7FK7 - chains A and B; structure by X-ray diffraction, 1.72 A resolution.

[Chain A]
Protein: Pre-mRNA-splicing factor 8
Organism: Saccharomyces cerevisiae S288C
UniProtKB: P33334 (PRP8_YEAST); numbering as in UniProt (aligned over 1836-2090)
Sequence (258 residues; numbered 1833 to 2090; the number before each row is that of its first residue):
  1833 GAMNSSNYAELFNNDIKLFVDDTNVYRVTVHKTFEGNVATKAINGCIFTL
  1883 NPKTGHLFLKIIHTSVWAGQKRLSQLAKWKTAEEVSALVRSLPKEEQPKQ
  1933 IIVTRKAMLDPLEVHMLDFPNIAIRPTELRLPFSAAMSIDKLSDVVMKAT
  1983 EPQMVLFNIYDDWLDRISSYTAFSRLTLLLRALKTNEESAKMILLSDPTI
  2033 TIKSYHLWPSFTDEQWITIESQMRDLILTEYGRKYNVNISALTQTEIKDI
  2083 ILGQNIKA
Unresolved in the structure: 2070-2090
Differences from the reference sequence: expression tag (1833-1835)
Swiss-Prot annotation at these positions:
  - mutagenesis: Asp1853 (D1853A: Alters protein folding. Severely impaired growth. Strongly reduced growth at 35 degrees Celsius; when associated with A-1854; D1853N: Reduced growth at 30 degrees Celsius ...), Asp1854 (D1854A: Reduced growth at 30 degrees Celsius. Strongly reduced growth at 16 degrees Celsius. Strongly reduced growth at 35 degrees Celsius; when associated with A-1853 ...), Thr1855 (T1855A: Reduced growth at 30 degrees Celsius. Strongly reduced growth at 16 degrees Celsius), Thr1936 (T1936A: Reduced growth at 30 degrees Celsius. Strongly reduced growth at 16 degrees Celsius), Arg1937 (R1937K: Severely impaired growth. Reduced growth at 30 degrees Celsius. Strongly reduced growth at 16 degrees Celsius)

[Chain B]
Protein: A1 cistron-splicing factor AAR2
Organism: Saccharomyces cerevisiae S288C
UniProtKB: P32357 (AAR2_YEAST); aligned to UniProt positions 1-317 over residues 1-317
Sequence (308 residues; each row starts with the number of its first residue; note: 13 numbers in that range are skipped by the numbering (no residue carries them; nothing is unmodelled there); numbers below 1 keep their minus sign (Gly-3 is residue -3)):
    -3 GAMAMNTVPFTSAPIEVTIGIDQYSFNVKENQPFHGIKDIPIGHVHVIHF
    47 QHADNSSMRYGYWFDCRMGNFYIQYDPKDGLYKMMEERDGAKFENIVHNF
    97 KERQMMVSYPKIDEDDTWYNLTEFVQMDKIRKIVRKDENQFSYVDSSMTT
   147 VQENEL
   166 SSSSSDPAHSLNYTVINFKSREAIRPGHEMEDFLDKSYYLNTVMLQGIFK
   216 NSSNYFGELQFAFLNAMFFGNYGSSLQWHAMIELICSSATVPKHMLDKLD
   266 EILYYQIKTLPEQYSDILLNERVWNICLYSSFQKNSLHNTEKIMENKYPE
   316 LL
Unresolved in the structure: -3 to 0, 166-169
Differences from the reference sequence: expression tag (-3 to 0); conflict Ser166 (Leu153 in P32357), Ser167 (Lys154 in P32357), Ser170 (Asp in P32357)
Swiss-Prot annotation at these positions:
  - region: Leu261 to Ile282 (Leucine-zipper)
  - modified residue: Ser253 (Phosphoserine), Thr274 (Phosphothreonine)
Residues lining bound ligands: V4C (N-cyclopropyl-1-methyl-N-(2-methylpropyl)-1H-pyrazole-4-sulfonamide): Pro5, Phe6, Thr7, Tyr68, Gln70, Glu83, Lys88, Phe89, Ile92, Phe96

[Interface between chain A and chain B]
Residue-residue contacts (18):
  Gln1907(A) with Met195(B); Leu199(B)
  Leu1908(A) with Met195(B), hydrophobic
  Trp1911(A) with Glu194(B); Met195(B); Phe198(B), hydrophobic
  Asp1942(A) with Lys184(B), salt bridge; Phe198(B)
  Glu1945(A) with Lys184(B), salt bridge
  Val1946(A) with Ile189(B), hydrophobic; Glu194(B); Phe198(B), hydrophobic
  His1947(A) with Glu194(B), salt bridge
  Leu1949(A) with Lys184(B); Ser185(B); Arg186(B); Ile189(B), hydrophobic
  Asp1950(A) with Arg186(B), salt bridge

[Summary]
9 residues of chain A and 8 residues of chain B are in contact; the contacts include 4 salt bridges. Polar
contacts include Asp1942(A)-Lys184(B), Glu1945(A)-Lys184(B) and His1947(A)-Glu194(B). Ligands of chain B:
compound V4C. From UniProt: 5 mutagenesis sites on chain A.
Chain A is Pre-mRNA-splicing factor 8 and chain B is A1 cistron-splicing factor AAR2, both from Saccharomyces
cerevisiae S288C; the structure, PanDDA analysis group deposition -- Aar2/RNaseH in complex with fragment
P04B04 from the F2X-Universal Library, was determined by X-ray diffraction (same publication as 5ST0, 5ST1,
5ST2, 5ST3, 5ST4, 5ST5 and 248 further entries).
